PDB entry 6K3F | X-ray diffraction, 2.30 A resolution | chains V and C of the 12 polymer chains in the assembly

== Chain V ==
Molecule: Peptide from Atypical chemokine receptor 3
UniProtKB: P25106 (ACKR3_HUMAN); numbering as in UniProt (aligned over 331-345)
Sequence (15 residues; numbered 331 to 345; the number before each row is that of its first residue):
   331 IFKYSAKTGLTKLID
Not modelled in the structure: 331-332, 345
Modified residues: Ser335 (phosphoserine; SEP); Thr338 (phosphothreonine; TPO); Thr341 (phosphothreonine; TPO)
Reported in the primary citation:
  - post-translational modification sites: Ser335, Thr338, Thr341

== Chain C ==
Molecule: Beta-arrestin-2
Organism: Rattus norvegicus
UniProtKB: P29067 (ARRB2_RAT); numbering as in UniProt (aligned over 1-356)
Sequence (377 residues; numbered -20 to 356; the number before each row is that of its first residue; numbers below 1 keep their minus sign (Met-20 is residue -20)):
   -20 MGSSHHHHHHSSGLVPRGSHMMGEKPGTRVFKKSSPNCKLTVYLGKRDFV
    30 DHLDKVDPVDGVVLVDPDYLKDRKVFVTLTCAFRYGREDLDVLGLSFRKD
    80 LFIATYQAFPPMPNPPRPPTRLQDRLLKKLGQHAHPFFFTIPQNLPCSVT
   130 LQPGPEDTGKACGVDFEIRAFCAKSIEEKSHKRNSVRLIIRKVQFAPETP
   180 GPQPSAETTRHFLMSDRRSLHLEASLDKELYYHGEPLNVNVHVTNNSAKT
   230 VKKIRVSVRQYADICLFSTAQYKCPVAQLEQDDQVSPSSTFCKVYTITPL
   280 LSDNREKRGLALDGQLKHEDTNLASSTIVKEGANKEVLGILVSYRVKVKL
   330 VVSRGGDVSVELPFVLMHPKPHDHITL
Not modelled in the structure: -20 to 7, 175-179, 351-356
Sequence notes: expression tag (-20 to 0)
Curated features (UniProtKB/Swiss-Prot):
  - modified residue: Tyr48 (Phosphotyrosine), Pro176 (Hydroxyproline), Pro181 (Hydroxyproline)
  - mutagenesis: Lys11 to Lys12 (Transient ubiquitination; no stable endocytic complexes with AGTR1; impaired in scaffolding-activated ERK1/2), Lys18 (K18R: Promotes agonist-stimulated down-regulation of CHRM2 and CHRM1; no effect on internalization of CHRM2; when associated with R-107, R-108, R-207 and R-296), Val54 (V54A: Inhibits internalization of EDNRA and EDNRB), Lys107 (K107R: Promotes agonist-stimulated down-regulation of CHRM2 and CHRM1; no effect on internalization of CHRM2; when associated with R-18, R-108, R-207 and R-296), Lys108 (K108R: Promotes agonist-stimulated down-regulation of CHRM2 and CHRM1; no effect on internalization of CHRM2; when associated with R-18, R-107, R-207 and R-296), Ser198 (S198P: Greatly reduces interaction with MAPK10), Lys207 (K207R: Promotes agonist-stimulated down-regulation of CHRM2 and CHRM1; no effect on internalization of CHRM2; when associated with R-18, R-107, R-108 and R-296), Lys296 (K296R: Promotes agonist-stimulated down-regulation of CHRM2 and CHRM1; no effect on internalization of CHRM2; when associated with R-18, R-107, R-108 and R-207)
Reported in the primary citation:
  - conformationally variable residues (order/disorder transition): Ala175 to Pro181

== How chain V and chain C interact ==
Pairs across the interface (10; chain V residue first):
  Lys337(V) with Ser204(C); Leu205(C); His221(C)
  Thr338(V) with Glu202(C); Ser204(C); His221(C), hydrogen bond (backbone-side chain); Thr223(C); Thr269(C)
  Gly339(V) with Glu202(C)
  Leu340(V) with Glu186(C)
Other interface residues (no listed pair), chain C (9 interface residues in all): Gln182, Asn219

== Summary ==
4 residues of chain V face 9 of chain C across their interface, with 1 hydrogen bond. Its one hydrogen-bonded
contact is Thr338(V)-His221(C). From UniProt: 9 mutagenesis sites on chain C. The paper reports modification
sites Ser335(V), Thr338(V) and Thr341(V); conformational variability at Ala175(C).
Chain V is Peptide from Atypical chemokine receptor 3 and chain C is Beta-arrestin-2 (Rattus norvegicus); the
structure, Crystal Structure of beta-Arrestin 2 in Complex with CXCR7 Phosphopeptide, was determined by X-ray
diffraction.
